8GPI - chains R and X of the 12 polymer chains in the assembly; structure by electron microscopy, 3.00 A resolution.

# Chain R
Protein: X18 UFO gp41
Source organism: Human immunodeficiency virus 1
Sequence (622 residues; numbered 30 to 664; 13 numbers in that range are skipped by the numbering (no residue carries them; nothing is unmodelled there); the number before each row is that of its first residue):
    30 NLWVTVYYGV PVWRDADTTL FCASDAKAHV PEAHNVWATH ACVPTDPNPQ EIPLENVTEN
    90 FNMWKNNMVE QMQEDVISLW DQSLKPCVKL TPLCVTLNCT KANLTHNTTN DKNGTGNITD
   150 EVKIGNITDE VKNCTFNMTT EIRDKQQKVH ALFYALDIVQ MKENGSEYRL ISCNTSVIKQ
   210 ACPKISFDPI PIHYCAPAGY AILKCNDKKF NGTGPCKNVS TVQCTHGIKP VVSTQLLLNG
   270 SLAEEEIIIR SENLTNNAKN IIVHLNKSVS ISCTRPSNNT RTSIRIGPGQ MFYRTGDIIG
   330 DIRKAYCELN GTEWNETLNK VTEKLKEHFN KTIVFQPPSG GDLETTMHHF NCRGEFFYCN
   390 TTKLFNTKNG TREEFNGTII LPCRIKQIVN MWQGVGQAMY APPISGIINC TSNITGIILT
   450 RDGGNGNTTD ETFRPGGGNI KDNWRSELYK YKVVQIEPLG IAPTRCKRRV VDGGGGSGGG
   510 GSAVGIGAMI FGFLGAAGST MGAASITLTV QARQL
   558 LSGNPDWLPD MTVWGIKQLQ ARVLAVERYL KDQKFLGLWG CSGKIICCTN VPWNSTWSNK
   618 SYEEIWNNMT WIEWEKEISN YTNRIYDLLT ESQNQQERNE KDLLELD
Unresolved in the structure: 30-520, 558-568, 664
Disulfides: Cys-598/Cys-604
Covalent attachments: N-acetylglucosamine (NAG) linked to Asn-611, Asn-637
From the paper describing this entry:
  - self-association interface (contacts with another copy of this molecule); pairs are residue here / residue on that copy: Ile-535/Arg-655, Leu-595/Arg-542 (hydrophobic contact), Ile-535

# Chain X
Protein: X18 UFO gp41
Source organism: Human immunodeficiency virus 1
Sequence (622 residues; numbered 33 to 657 plus 18 insertion-coded residues; 21 numbers in that range are skipped by the numbering (no residue carries them; nothing is unmodelled there); the number before each row is that of its first residue; a row labelled like 138A-138Q holds insertion residues (138A, then the next letters in order)):
    33 NLWVTVYYGV PVWRDADTTL FCASDAKAHV PEAHNVWATH ACVPTDPNPQ EIPLENVTEN
    93 FNMWKNNMVE QMQEDVISLW DQSLKPCVKL TPLCVTLNCT KANLTH
138A-138Q NTTNDKNGTGNITDEVK
   147 IGNITDEVKN CTFNMTTEIR DKQQKVHALF YALDIVQMKE NGSEYRLISC NTSVIKQACP
   207 KISFDPIPIH YCAPAGYAIL KCNDKKFNGT GPCKNVSTVQ CTHGIKPVVS TQLLLNGSLA
   267 EEEIIIRSEN LTNNAKNIIV HLNKSVSISC TRPSNNTRTS IRI
   312 GPGQMFYRT
  320A G
   321 DIIGDIRKAY CELNGTEWNE TLNKVTEKLK EHF
   356 NKTIVFQPPS GGDLETTMHH FNCRGEFFYC NTTKLFNT
   403 KNGTREEFNG TIILPCRIKQ IVNMWQGVGQ AMYAPPISGI INCTSNITGI ILTRDGGNGN
   463 TTDETFRPGG GNIKDNWRSE LYKYKVVQIE PLGIAPTRCK RRVVDGGGGS GGGGSAVGIG
   523 AMIFGFLGAA GSTMGAASIT LTVQARQLLS GNPDWLPDMT VWGIKQLQAR VLAVERYLKD
   583 QKFLGLWGCS GKIICCTNVP WNSTWSNKSY EEIWNNMTWI EWEKEISNYT NRIYDLLTES
   643 QNQQERNEKD LLELD
Unresolved in the structure: 58-70, 138A-138Q, 403-408, 505-657
Disulfides: Cys-54/Cys-74, Cys-119/Cys-205, Cys-126/Cys-196, Cys-131/Cys-157, Cys-218/Cys-247, Cys-228/Cys-239, Cys-296/Cys-331, Cys-378/Cys-445, Cys-385/Cys-418
Covalent attachments: N-acetylglucosamine (NAG) linked to Asn-88, Asn-130, Asn-135, Asn-149, Asn-156, Asn-160, Asn-197, Asn-241, Asn-289, Asn-301, Asn-334, Asn-339, Asn-386, Asn-444, Asn-448; glycan linked to Asn-234, Asn-262, Asn-276
From the paper describing this entry:
  - post-translational modification sites: Asn-444
  - mutagenesis - N88A: unchanged binding to F6

# Interface between chain R and chain X
Disulfides between the chains: Cys-605(R)/Cys-501(X)
Pairs across the interface - 87 pairs, chain R then chain X:
  Phe-522(R) / Ile-84(X)
  Phe-522(R) / Thr-244(X)
  Phe-522(R) / Ile-491(X)  hydrophobic
  Leu-523(R) / Trp-45(X)  hydrophobic
  Leu-523(R) / Leu-86(X)
  Leu-523(R) / Ile-491(X)  hydrophobic
  Ala-526(R) / Trp-45(X)  hydrophobic
  Gly-527(R) / Glu-87(X)
  Gly-527(R) / Asn-88(X)
  Gly-527(R) / Val-89(X)
  Ser-534(R) / Tyr-39(X)
  Leu-537(R) / Tyr-39(X)  hydrophobic
  Leu-537(R) / Tyr-40(X)
  Leu-537(R) / Gly-41(X)
  Gln-540(R) / Gly-41(X)  hydrogen bond (side chain-backbone)
  Gln-540(R) / Val-42(X)  hydrogen bond (side chain-backbone)
  Gln-540(R) / Pro-43(X)
  Gln-540(R) / Ile-491(X)
  Leu-544(R) / Pro-493(X)  hydrophobic
  Trp-571(R) / Ala-73(X)
  Gly-572(R) / Thr-71(X)
  Ile-573(R) / Thr-71(X)  hydrogen bond (backbone-backbone)
  Lys-574(R) / Thr-51(X)
  Lys-574(R) / His-72(X)
  Lys-574(R) / Asp-107(X)  salt bridge
  Gln-575(R) / Phe-53(X)
  Ala-578(R) / Phe-53(X)  hydrophobic
  Arg-585(R) / Ala-221(X)
  Arg-585(R) / Gly-222(X)
  Arg-585(R) / Gln-490(X)
  Arg-585(R) / Ile-491(X)  hydrogen bond (side chain-backbone)
  Asp-589(R) / Tyr-40(X)
  Asp-589(R) / Pro-493(X)
  Leu-593(R) / Tyr-40(X)  hydrophobic
  Leu-593(R) / Leu-494(X)  hydrophobic
  Trp-596(R) / Val-38(X)  hydrophobic
  Trp-596(R) / Arg-503(X)  hydrogen bond (backbone-side chain)
  Gly-597(R) / Arg-503(X)
  Cys-598(R) / Arg-503(X)
  Ile-602(R) / Val-38(X)
  Ile-602(R) / Tyr-39(X)
  Ile-602(R) / Tyr-40(X)  hydrogen bond (backbone-backbone)
  Ile-603(R) / Thr-37(X)
  Ile-603(R) / Val-38(X)
  Ile-603(R) / Tyr-39(X)  hydrophobic
  Cys-604(R) / Thr-37(X)
  Cys-604(R) / Val-38(X)  hydrogen bond (backbone-backbone)
  Cys-604(R) / Arg-503(X)
  Cys-605(R) / Cys-501(X)  disulfide
  Cys-605(R) / Arg-503(X)  hydrogen bond (backbone-side chain)
  Thr-606(R) / Trp-35(X)
  Thr-606(R) / Val-36(X)  hydrogen bond (side chain-backbone)
  Thr-606(R) / Cys-501(X)
  Thr-606(R) / Lys-502(X)
  Thr-606(R) / Arg-503(X)
  Asn-607(R) / Trp-35(X)
  Asn-607(R) / Lys-502(X)  hydrogen bond
  Asn-607(R) / Arg-503(X)  hydrogen bond (side chain-backbone)
  Val-608(R) / Trp-35(X)
  Val-608(R) / Val-36(X)  hydrogen bond (backbone-backbone)
  Pro-609(R) / Leu-34(X)
  Pro-609(R) / Trp-35(X)
  Trp-610(R) / Leu-34(X)  hydrogen bond (backbone-backbone)
  Trp-610(R) / Val-36(X)  hydrophobic
  Trp-610(R) / Pro-498(X)
  Tyr-619(R) / Leu-34(X)  hydrophobic
  Tyr-619(R) / Pro-498(X)
  Tyr-619(R) / Thr-499(X)
  Ile-622(R) / Pro-498(X)  hydrophobic
  Trp-623(R) / Tyr-39(X)
  Trp-623(R) / Ala-497(X)  hydrophobic
  Trp-623(R) / Pro-498(X)  hydrogen bond (side chain-backbone)
  Trp-623(R) / Thr-499(X)
  Trp-628(R) / Val-42(X)  hydrophobic
  Trp-628(R) / Pro-43(X)
  Trp-628(R) / Val-44(X)
  Ile-629(R) / Pro-43(X)
  Ile-629(R) / Val-44(X)  hydrophobic
  Trp-631(R) / Ile-496(X)  hydrogen bond (side chain-backbone)
  Trp-631(R) / Pro-498(X)
  Glu-632(R) / Leu-494(X)
  Glu-632(R) / Gly-495(X)
  Glu-632(R) / Ile-496(X)  hydrogen bond (side chain-backbone)
  Ile-635(R) / Ile-496(X)
  Tyr-643(R) / Leu-494(X)
  Gln-650(R) / Arg-503(X)  hydrogen bond
  Gln-653(R) / Arg-503(X)  hydrogen bond
Also at the interface, not in a pair above, chain R (52 interface residues in all): Gly-521, Ala-525, Ala-541, Val-570, Ala-582, Tyr-586, Gln-590, Phe-592, Lys-601, Trp-614, Ile-642, Leu-646
Also at the interface, not in a pair above, chain X (41 interface residues in all): Tyr-223, Ala-224, Arg-500

# Overview
The interface between chain R and chain X involves 52 residues on one side and 41 on the other; the contacts
include 1 disulfide bond, 18 hydrogen bonds and 1 salt bridge. Polar contacts include Lys-574(R)/Asp-107(X),
Gln-540(R)/Gly-41(X) and Gln-540(R)/Val-42(X). From the paper: N88A of chain X leaves binding to F6 unchanged;
a modification site at Asn-444(X).
Chain R and chain X are both X18 UFO gp41 (Human immunodeficiency virus 1); the structure, HIV-1 Env X18 UFO
in complex with 8ANC195 Fab, was determined by electron microscopy (same publication as 8GP5, 8GPG, 8GPJ and
8GPK).
